PDB entry 6VYA | X-ray diffraction, 3.00 A resolution | chains A and E of the 4 polymer chains in the assembly

[Chain A (and E)]
Protein: Deoxybrevianamide E synthase notF
From: Aspergillus sp
Notes: EC 2.5.1.109; chain E of this document is another copy of the same molecule, construct and numbering; everything in this record applies to it too
Reference sequence: E0Y3X1 (NOTF_ASPSM); numbering as in UniProt (aligned over 1-452)
Chain sequence (472 residues; row label = number of the first residue in the row; numbers below 1 keep their minus sign (Met-19 is residue -19)):
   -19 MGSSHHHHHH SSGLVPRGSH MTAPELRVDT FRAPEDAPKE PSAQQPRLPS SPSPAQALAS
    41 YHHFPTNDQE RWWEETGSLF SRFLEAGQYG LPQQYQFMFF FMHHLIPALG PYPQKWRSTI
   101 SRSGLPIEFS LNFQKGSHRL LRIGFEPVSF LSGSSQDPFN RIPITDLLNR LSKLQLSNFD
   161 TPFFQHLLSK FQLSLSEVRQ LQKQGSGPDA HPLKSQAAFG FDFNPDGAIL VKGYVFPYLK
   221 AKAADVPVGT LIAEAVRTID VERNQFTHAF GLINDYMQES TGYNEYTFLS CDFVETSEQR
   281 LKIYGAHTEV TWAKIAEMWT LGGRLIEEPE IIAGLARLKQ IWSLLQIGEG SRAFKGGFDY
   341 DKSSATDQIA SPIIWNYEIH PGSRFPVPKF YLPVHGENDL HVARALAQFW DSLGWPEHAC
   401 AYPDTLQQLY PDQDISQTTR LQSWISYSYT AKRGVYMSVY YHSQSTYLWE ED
Not modelled in the structure: -19 to 31, 183-191, 328-348, 449-452
Sequence notes: initiating methionine (-19); expression tag (-18 to 0)
Ligand contacts:
  - dimethylallyl S-thiolodiphosphate (DST): Arg122, Asp202, Lys212, Tyr214, Phe268, Lys282, Tyr284, Ile354, Lys369, Tyr371, Trp424, Tyr440
  - Brevianamide F (QRP; (3S,8aS)-3-(1H-indol-3-ylmethyl)hexahydropyrrolo[1,2-a]pyrazine-1,4-dione): Thr99, Ile100, Arg102, Glu108, Leu193, Tyr214, Phe216, Tyr266, Phe268, Trp424
Curated features (UniProtKB/Swiss-Prot):
  - binding site (brevianamide F): Glu108
  - binding site (dimethylallyl diphosphate): Arg122, Lys212, Tyr214, Lys282, Tyr284, Tyr371, Tyr436, Tyr440
  - site: Gly124 (Required for regioselectivity)
  - mutagenesis: Glu108 (E108D/G: Leads to less than 8% catalytic activity), Arg122 (R122G/H: Leads to less than 2% catalytic activity), Trp424 (W424G: Leads to less than 2% catalytic activity; W424Y: Retains about 25% catalyticactivity)
From the paper describing this entry:
  - conformationally variable residues (order/disorder transition): Gly328 to Gln348
  - binding site for dimethylallyl S-thiolodiphosphate: Arg122, Lys212, Tyr214, Lys282, Tyr284, Lys369, Tyr371, Tyr440
  - binding site for Brevianamide F: Glu108, Phe216, Tyr266, Phe268, Trp424
  - mutagenesis - L193A: abolished expression

[Chain A / chain E interface]
Residue-residue contacts - 35 pairs, chain A then chain E:
  Gln136(A) with Gln155(E)
  Arg141(A) with Gln165(E)
  Ile142(A) with Ser152(E)
  Thr145(A) with Asn149(E), hydrogen bond
  Asp146(A) with Asn149(E), hydrogen bond; Lys153(E), salt bridge
  Asn149(A) with Thr145(E), hydrogen bond; Asp146(E), hydrogen bond; Asn149(E)
  Ser152(A) with Ile142(E)
  Lys153(A) with Gln136(E); Asp146(E), salt bridge
  Gln155(A) with Gln136(E), hydrogen bond
  Asp160(A) with Ser174(E); Leu175(E), hydrogen bond (side chain-backbone)
  Thr161(A) with Arg141(E); Gln172(E), hydrogen bond
  Pro162(A) with Gln172(E); Ser174(E)
  Gln165(A) with Arg141(E); Gln165(E); Ser169(E); Gln172(E)
  His166(A) with Ser169(E), hydrogen bond (backbone-side chain)
  Ser169(A) with Gln165(E); His166(E), hydrogen bond (side chain-backbone)
  Gln172(A) with Thr161(E), hydrogen bond; Pro162(E); Gln165(E)
  Ser174(A) with Asp160(E); Pro162(E)
  Leu175(A) with Asp160(E); Glu275(E)
  Val241(A) with Glu234(E)
  Glu275(A) with Leu175(E)
Other interface residues (no listed pair), chain A (23 interface residues in all): Leu173, Glu234, Glu242
Other interface residues (no listed pair), chain E (23 interface residues in all): Leu173, Lys220, Val241

[Summary]
The chain A/chain E interface involves 23 residues from each chain, with 10 hydrogen bonds and 2 salt bridges.
Polar pairs include Asp146(A)-Lys153(E), Thr145(A)-Asn149(E) and Asp146(A)-Asn149(E). Ligands of chain A:
Brevianamide F and dimethylallyl S-thiolodiphosphate. From the paper: a binding site for dimethylallyl
S-thiolodiphosphate at Arg122(A), Lys212(A) and Tyr214(A) among others; L193A of chain A abolishes expression.
Chain A and chain E are both Deoxybrevianamide E synthase notF (Aspergillus sp); the structure, Crystal
structure of NotF in complex with brevianamide F and DMSPP, was determined by X-ray diffraction together with
6VY9 from the same study.
